Entry 6KSP (electron microscopy, 8.10 A resolution (very low resolution: no residue pairs are listed; an interface is given only as per-side residue counts)); this record covers chains B and C of the 4 polymer chains in the assembly.

== Chain B (and C) ==
Molecule: Glutamate receptor ionotropic, delta-1
Source organism: Rattus norvegicus
Notes: chain C of this document is another copy of the same molecule, construct and numbering; everything in this record applies to it too
Reference sequence: Q62640 (GRID1_RAT); residues 1-851 here correspond to UniProt positions 21-871 (UniProt number = residue number + 20)
Sequence (856 residues; numbered 1 to 856; the number before each row is that of its first residue):
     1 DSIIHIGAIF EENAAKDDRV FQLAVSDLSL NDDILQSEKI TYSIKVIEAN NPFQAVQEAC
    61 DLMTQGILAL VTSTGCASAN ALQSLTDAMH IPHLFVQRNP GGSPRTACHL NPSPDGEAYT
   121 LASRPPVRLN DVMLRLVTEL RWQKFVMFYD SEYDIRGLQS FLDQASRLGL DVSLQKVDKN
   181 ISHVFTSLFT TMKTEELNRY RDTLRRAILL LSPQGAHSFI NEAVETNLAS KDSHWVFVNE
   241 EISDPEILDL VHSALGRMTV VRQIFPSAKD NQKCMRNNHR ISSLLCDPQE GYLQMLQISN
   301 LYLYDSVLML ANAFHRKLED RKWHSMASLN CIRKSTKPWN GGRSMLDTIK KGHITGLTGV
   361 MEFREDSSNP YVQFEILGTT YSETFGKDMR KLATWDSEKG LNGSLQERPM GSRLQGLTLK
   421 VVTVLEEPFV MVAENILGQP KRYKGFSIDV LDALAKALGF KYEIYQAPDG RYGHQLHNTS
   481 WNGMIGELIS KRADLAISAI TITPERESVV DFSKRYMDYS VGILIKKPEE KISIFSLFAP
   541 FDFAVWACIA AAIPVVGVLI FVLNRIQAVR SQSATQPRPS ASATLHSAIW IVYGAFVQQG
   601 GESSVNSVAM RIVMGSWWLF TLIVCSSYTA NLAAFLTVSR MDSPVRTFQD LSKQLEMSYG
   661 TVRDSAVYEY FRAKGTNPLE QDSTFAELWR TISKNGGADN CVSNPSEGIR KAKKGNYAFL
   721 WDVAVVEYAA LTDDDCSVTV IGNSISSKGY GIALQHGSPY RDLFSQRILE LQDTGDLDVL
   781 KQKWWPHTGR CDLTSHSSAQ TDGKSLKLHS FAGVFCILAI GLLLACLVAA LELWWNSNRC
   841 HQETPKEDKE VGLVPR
Unresolved in the structure: 1, 406-416, 528-531, 562-608, 638-643, 794-809, 839-856
Cystine bridges: C76-C108, C274-C286, C736-C791
Reported in the primary citation:
  - mutagenesis - A634C: increased signaling

== How chain B and chain C interact ==
At this resolution (8 A) residue pairs are not listed: 18 residues of chain B and 15 of chain C lie at the interface.

== Summary ==
18 residues of chain B face 15 of chain C across their interface. The paper reports that A634C of chain B
increases signaling.
Both chains are Glutamate receptor ionotropic, delta-1 (Rattus norvegicus). Entry 6KSP (Rat GluD1
receptor(splayed conformation) in complex with 7-CKA and Calcium ions) was determined by electron microscopy
(same publication as 6KSS).
